7Y65 - chains A and S of the 6 polymer chains in the assembly; structure by electron microscopy, 3.20 A resolution.

[Chain A]
Protein: Guanine nucleotide-binding protein G(i) subunit alpha-1
Source organism: Homo sapiens
Reference sequence: P63096 (GNAI1_HUMAN); residues 1-354 here = UniProt positions 1-354
Amino-acid sequence (354 residues; each row starts with the number of its first residue):
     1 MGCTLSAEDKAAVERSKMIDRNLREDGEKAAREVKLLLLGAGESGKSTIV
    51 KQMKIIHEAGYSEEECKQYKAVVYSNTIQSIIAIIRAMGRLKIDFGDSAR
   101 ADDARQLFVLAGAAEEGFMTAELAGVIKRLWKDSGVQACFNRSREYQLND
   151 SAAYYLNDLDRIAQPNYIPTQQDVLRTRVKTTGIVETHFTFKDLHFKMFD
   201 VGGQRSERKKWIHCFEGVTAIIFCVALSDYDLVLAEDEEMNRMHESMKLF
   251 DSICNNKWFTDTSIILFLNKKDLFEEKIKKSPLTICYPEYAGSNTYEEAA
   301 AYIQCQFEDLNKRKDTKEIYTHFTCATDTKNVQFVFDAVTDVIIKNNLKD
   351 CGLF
Unresolved in the structure: 1, 56-182
Curated features (UniProtKB/Swiss-Prot):
  - region: Lys35 to Thr48 (G1 motif), Asp173 to Thr181 (G2 motif), Phe196 to Arg205 (G3 motif), Ile265 to Asp272 (G4 motif), Thr324 to Thr329 (G5 motif)
  - binding site (GTP): Glu43 to Thr48, Ser151, Leu175 to Thr181, Asp200 to Gln204, Asn269 to Asp272, Ala326
  - binding site (Mg(2+)): Ser47, Thr181
  - modified residue: Arg178 (ADP-ribosylarginine), Gln204 (Deamidated glutamine), Cys351 (ADP-ribosylcysteine)
  - lipidation: Gly2 (N-myristoyl glycine), Cys3 (S-palmitoyl cysteine)
  - natural variant: Gly40 (G40C: In NEDHISB; G40R: In NEDHISB), Gly45 (G45D: In NEDHISB), Thr48 (T48I: In NEDHISB; T48K: In NEDHISB), Gln52 (Q52P: In NEDHISB), Ser75 (deletion: In NEDHISB; uncertain significance), Gln172 (deletion: In NEDHISB), Asp173 (D173V: In NEDHISB), Glu186 to Phe189 (deletion: In NEDHISB; uncertain significance), Cys224 (C224Y: In NEDHISB), Lys270 (K270N: In NEDHISB; K270R: In NEDHISB), Asp272 (D272G: In NEDHISB), Ala326 (A326P: In NEDHISB), 1 further natural variant entry in UniProt
  - mutagenesis: Gly42 (G42R: Abolishes switch to an activated conformation and dissociation from beta and gamma subunits upon GTP binding. Abolishes interaction with RGS family members), Glu116 (E116L: Enhances interaction (inactive GDP-bound) with RGS14), Gln147 (Q147L: Enhances interaction (inactive GDP-bound) with RGS14), Glu245 (E245L: Enhances interaction (inactive GDP-bound) with RGS14)

[Chain S]
Protein: scFV16
Source organism: Mus musculus
Notes: antibody fragment or engineered binder
Amino-acid sequence (267 residues; numbered 0 to 266; the number before each row is that of its first residue; numbering starts at 0):
     0 MDVQLVESGGGLVQPGGSRKLSCSASGFAFSSFGMHWVRQAPEKGLEWVA
    50 YISSGSGTIYYADTVKGRFTISRDDPKNTLFLQMTSLRSEDTAMYYCVRS
   100 IYYYGSSPFDFWGQGTTLTVSSGGGGSGGGGSGGGGSDIVMTQATSSVPV
   150 TPGESVSISCRSSKSLLHSNGNTYLYWFLQRPGQSPQLLIYRMSNLASGV
   200 PDRFSGSGSGTAFTLTISRLEAEDVGVYYCMQHLEYPLTFGAGTKLELKA
   250 AAENLYFQGHHHHHHHH
Unresolved in the structure: 0-1, 7-20, 38-45, 84-92, 115-135, 248-266
Disulfide bonds: Cys159-Cys229

[Interface between chain A and chain S]
Pairs across the interface (27):
  Thr4(A) - His167(S)  hydrogen bond (backbone-side chain)
  Ser6(A) - His167(S)
  Ser6(A) - Asn169(S)  hydrogen bond
  Ser6(A) - Tyr173(S)  hydrogen bond
  Ala7(A) - His232(S)
  Ala7(A) - Leu233(S)
  Ala7(A) - Tyr235(S)  hydrophobic
  Glu8(A) - Tyr101(S)
  Glu8(A) - Pro107(S)
  Glu8(A) - Tyr173(S)
  Glu8(A) - Tyr175(S)  hydrogen bond
  Glu8(A) - His232(S)
  Asp9(A) - Asn169(S)  hydrogen bond
  Asp9(A) - Tyr173(S)
  Lys10(A) - Tyr59(S)
  Lys10(A) - Tyr235(S)
  Ala11(A) - Tyr50(S)
  Ala11(A) - Tyr101(S)  hydrophobic
  Ala12(A) - Tyr101(S)
  Glu14(A) - Ser52(S)  hydrogen bond
  Glu14(A) - Ser53(S)
  Glu14(A) - Gly56(S)  hydrogen bond (side chain-backbone)
  Glu14(A) - Thr57(S)  hydrogen bond
  Arg15(A) - Ser31(S)
  Arg15(A) - Ile100(S)
  Met18(A) - Ser53(S)
  Met18(A) - Gly54(S)
Interface residues without a listed pair, chain A (12 interface residues in all): Leu5
Interface residues without a listed pair, chain S (20 interface residues in all): Arg191, Glu234

[Summary]
12 residues of chain A face 20 of chain S across their interface; the contacts include 8 hydrogen bonds. Polar
contacts include Thr4(A)-His167(S), Ser6(A)-Asn169(S) and Ser6(A)-Tyr173(S). From UniProt: 24 GTP-binding
residues, Mg2+-binding residues Ser47(A) and Thr181(A) and 4 mutagenesis sites on chain A.
Chain A is Guanine nucleotide-binding protein G(i) subunit alpha-1 (Homo sapiens) and chain S is scFV16 (Mus
musculus); the structure, Cryo-EM structure of C5a peptide-bound C5aR1 in complex with Gi protein, was
determined by electron microscopy, deposited together with 7Y64, 7Y66 and 7Y67.
